8KCB - chains J and K of the 11 polymer chains in the assembly; structure by electron microscopy, 3.17 A resolution.

Chain J:
Molecule: 170-nt DNA strand
Sequence (170 nucleotides; row label = number of the first residue in the row; numbers below 1 keep their minus sign (DA-31 is residue -31)):
   -31 ATCGCGACACCGGCACTGGAACAGGATGTATATATGTGACACGTGCCTGG
    19 AGACTAGGGAGTAATCCCCTTGGCGGTTAAAACGCGGGGGACAGCGCGTA
    69 CGTGCGTTTAAGCGGTGCTAGAGCTGTCTACGACCAATTGAGCGGCCTCG
   119 GCACCGGGATTCTCCAGGAT
Disordered / not traced: -31 to 0, 127-138

Chain K:
Protein: ATP-dependent DNA helicase DDM1
Organism: Arabidopsis thaliana
Notes: EC 3.6.4.12
UniProt: Q9XFH4 (DDM1_ARATH); numbering as in UniProt (aligned over 1-764)
Sequence (764 residues; row label = number of the first residue in the row):
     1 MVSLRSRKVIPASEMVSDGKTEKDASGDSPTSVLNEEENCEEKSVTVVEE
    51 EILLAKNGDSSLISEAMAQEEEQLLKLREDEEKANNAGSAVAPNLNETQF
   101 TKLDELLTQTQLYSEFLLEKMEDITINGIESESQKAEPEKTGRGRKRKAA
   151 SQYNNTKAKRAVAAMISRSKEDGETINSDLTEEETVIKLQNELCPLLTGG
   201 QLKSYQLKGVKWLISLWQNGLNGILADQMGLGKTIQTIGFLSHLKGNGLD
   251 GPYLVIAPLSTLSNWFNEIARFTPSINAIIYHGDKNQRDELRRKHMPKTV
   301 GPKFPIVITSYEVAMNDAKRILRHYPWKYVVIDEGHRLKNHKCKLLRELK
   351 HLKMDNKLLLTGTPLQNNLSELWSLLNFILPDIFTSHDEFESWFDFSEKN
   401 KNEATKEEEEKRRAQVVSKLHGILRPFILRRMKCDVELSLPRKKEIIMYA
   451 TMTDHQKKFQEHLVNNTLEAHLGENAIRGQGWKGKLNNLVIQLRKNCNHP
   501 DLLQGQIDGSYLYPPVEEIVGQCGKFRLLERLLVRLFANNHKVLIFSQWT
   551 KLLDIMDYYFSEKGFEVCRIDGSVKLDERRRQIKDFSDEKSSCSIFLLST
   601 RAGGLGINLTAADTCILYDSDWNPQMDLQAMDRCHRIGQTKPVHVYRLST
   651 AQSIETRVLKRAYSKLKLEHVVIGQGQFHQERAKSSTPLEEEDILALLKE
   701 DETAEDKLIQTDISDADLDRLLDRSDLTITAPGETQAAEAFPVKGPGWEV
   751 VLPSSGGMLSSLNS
Disordered / not traced: 1-183, 395-409, 464-488, 673-704, 729-740, 754-764
Ligand contacts:
  - ADP (adenosine-5'-diphosphate): Gln201, Leu202, Tyr205, Gln206, Gln228, Met229, Leu231, Gly232, Lys233, Thr234, Ile235, Glu268, Arg271, Phe272, Asn608, Arg636, Ile637
  - beryllium trifluoride (BEF): Thr261, Asp333, Glu334, Leu605, Gly606, Arg633, Arg636

Interface between chain J and chain K:
Residue-residue contacts - 21 pairs, chain J then chain K:
  DG40(J) with Ile491(K), sugar contact
  DC42(J) with Gln548(K), sugar contact; Trp549(K), phosphate contact; Thr550(K), hydrogen bond to the phosphate; Arg601(K), phosphate contact
  DG43(J) with Asp571(K), phosphate contact; Gly572(K), hydrogen bond to the phosphate; Ser599(K), hydrogen bond to the phosphate; Arg601(K), phosphate contact; Ala602(K), hydrogen bond to the phosphate
  DG44(J) with Leu259(K), phosphate contact; His282(K), phosphate contact; Glu312(K), sugar contact; Gly572(K), phosphate contact; Arg579(K), salt bridge to the phosphate
  DT45(J) with His282(K), salt bridge to the phosphate; Arg288(K), phosphate contact
  DT46(J) with Lys285(K), phosphate contact; Arg288(K), salt bridge to the phosphate; Asn316(K), hydrogen bond to the phosphate
  DA47(J) with Lys285(K), salt bridge to the phosphate
Also at the interface, not in a pair above, chain J (8 interface residues in all): DG41
Also at the interface, not in a pair above, chain K (21 interface residues in all): Ser260, Gly283, Val313, Lys495, Lys551

Overview:
8 residues of chain J and 21 residues of chain K are in contact, with 5 hydrogen bonds and 4 salt bridges.
Polar pairs include DC42(J)-Thr550(K), DG43(J)-Gly572(K) and DG43(J)-Ser599(K). Bound to chain K: beryllium
trifluoride and ADP.
Chain J is a 170-nt DNA strand and chain K is ATP-dependent DNA helicase DDM1 (Arabidopsis thaliana); the
structure, Complex of DDM1-nucleosome(H2A) complex with DDM1 bound to SHL2, was determined by electron
microscopy together with 8KCC from the same study.
